PDB entry 3NE7 | X-ray diffraction, 2.30 A resolution | chain A

# Chain A
Molecule: Acetyltransferase
Organism: Thermoplasma acidophilum
Reference sequence: Q9HL57 (Q9HL57_THEAC); residues 1-159 here = UniProt positions 1-159
Sequence (159 residues; numbered 1 to 159; the number before each row is that of its first residue):
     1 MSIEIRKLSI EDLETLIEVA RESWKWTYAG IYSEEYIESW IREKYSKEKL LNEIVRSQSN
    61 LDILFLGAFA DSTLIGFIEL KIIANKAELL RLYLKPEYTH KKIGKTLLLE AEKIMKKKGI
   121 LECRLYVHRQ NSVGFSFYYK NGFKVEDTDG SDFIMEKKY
Modified / non-standard residues: Mse1 (selenomethionine; parent Met); Mse115 (selenomethionine; parent Met); Mse155 (selenomethionine; parent Met)
Metal / ion sites: Ni2+: His100 (together with coenzyme A)
Small-molecule neighbours: coenzyme A (COA): Ser23, Trp26, Thr27, Tyr28, Leu92, Tyr93, Leu94, Thr99, His100, Lys101, Lys102, Ile103, Gly104, Lys105, Tyr126, Val127, Asn131, Val133, Gly134, Ser136, Phe137, Tyr138, Lys140
UniProt features mapped onto this chain:
  - active site: Tyr138 (Proton donor)
  - binding site (acetyl-CoA): Leu92 to Leu94, Thr99 to Gly104, Asn131, Ser136, Lys140
  - site: Gly142 (May have an important role in the acetylation of the polyamine)
Reported in the primary citation:
  - catalytic residues: Tyr138
  - binding site for coenzyme A: Tyr28, Tyr93, Tyr138
  - binding site for sulfate ion: Trp40, Tyr45, Leu90, Arg91, Tyr93
  - binding site for unknown ligand: Glu53, Arg56, Lys81

# Overview
Chain A binds coenzyme A. From UniProt: active-site residue Tyr138 and 12 acetyl-CoA-binding residues. From
the paper: the catalytic residue Tyr138; a binding site for sulfate ion at Trp40, Tyr45 and Leu90 among
others.
Chain A is Acetyltransferase (Thermoplasma acidophilum); the structure, Crystal structure of paia
n-acetyltransferase from thermoplasma acidophilum in complex with coenzyme a, was determined by X-ray
diffraction, deposited together with 3K9U, 3FIX and 3F0A.
